Entry 4U3D (X-ray diffraction, 1.25 A resolution); this record covers chain A.

[Chain A]
Protein: UDP-3-O-[3-hydroxymyristoyl] N-acetylglucosamine deacetylase
From: Aquifex aeolicus
Notes: EC 3.5.1.-
UniProt: O67648 (LPXC_AQUAE); numbering as in UniProt (aligned over 1-271)
Amino-acid sequence (271 residues; numbered 1 to 271; the number before each row is that of its first residue):
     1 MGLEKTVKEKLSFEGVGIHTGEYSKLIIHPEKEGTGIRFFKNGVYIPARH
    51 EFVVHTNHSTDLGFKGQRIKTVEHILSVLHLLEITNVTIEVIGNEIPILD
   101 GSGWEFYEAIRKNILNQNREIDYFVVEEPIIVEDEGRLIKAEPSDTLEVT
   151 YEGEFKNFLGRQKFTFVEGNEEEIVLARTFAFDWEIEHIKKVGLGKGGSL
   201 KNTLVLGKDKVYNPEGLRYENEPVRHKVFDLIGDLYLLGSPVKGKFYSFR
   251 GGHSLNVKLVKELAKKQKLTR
Not modelled in the structure: 1, 269-271
Differences from the reference sequence: conflict Ala181 (Cys in O67648)
Bound ions: Zn2+ site 1: His58, His188 (together with imidazole); Zn2+ site 2: His74, His226, Asp230 (together with 3BX)
Small-molecule neighbours: 3BX (N-hydroxy-4-[(4-{[4-(morpholin-4-ylmethyl)phenyl]ethynyl}phenoxy)methyl]tetrahydro-2H-pyran-4-carboxamide): Ile18, His19, His58, Glu73, His74, Thr179, Phe180, Ala181, Ile186, Ile189, Lys190, Gly195, Gly198, Ser199, Leu200, Thr203, Val205, Tyr212, His226, Lys227, Asp230, His253
From the paper describing this entry:
  - binding site for 3BX: Lys227

[In short]
Bound to chain A: compound 3BX. His58 and His188 form the Zn2+ site 1. His74, His226 and Asp230 form the Zn2+
site 2. From the paper: a binding site for 3BX at Lys227.
Chain A is UDP-3-O-[3-hydroxymyristoyl] N-acetylglucosamine deacetylase (Aquifex aeolicus); the structure,
LpxC from A.Aaeolicus in complex with
4-[[4-[2-[4-(morpholinomethyl)phenyl]ethynyl]phenoxy]methyl]tetrahydropyran-4-carbohydroxamic acid (compound
9), was determined by X-ray diffraction (same publication as 4U3B).
